PDB entry 7UHY | electron microscopy, 3.66 A resolution | chains C and E of the 10 polymer chains in the assembly

[Chain C]
Protein: GATOR complex protein WDR24
Organism: Homo sapiens
UniProtKB: Q96S15 (WDR24_HUMAN); numbering as in UniProt (aligned over 1-790)
Amino-acid sequence (790 residues; each row starts with the number of its first residue):
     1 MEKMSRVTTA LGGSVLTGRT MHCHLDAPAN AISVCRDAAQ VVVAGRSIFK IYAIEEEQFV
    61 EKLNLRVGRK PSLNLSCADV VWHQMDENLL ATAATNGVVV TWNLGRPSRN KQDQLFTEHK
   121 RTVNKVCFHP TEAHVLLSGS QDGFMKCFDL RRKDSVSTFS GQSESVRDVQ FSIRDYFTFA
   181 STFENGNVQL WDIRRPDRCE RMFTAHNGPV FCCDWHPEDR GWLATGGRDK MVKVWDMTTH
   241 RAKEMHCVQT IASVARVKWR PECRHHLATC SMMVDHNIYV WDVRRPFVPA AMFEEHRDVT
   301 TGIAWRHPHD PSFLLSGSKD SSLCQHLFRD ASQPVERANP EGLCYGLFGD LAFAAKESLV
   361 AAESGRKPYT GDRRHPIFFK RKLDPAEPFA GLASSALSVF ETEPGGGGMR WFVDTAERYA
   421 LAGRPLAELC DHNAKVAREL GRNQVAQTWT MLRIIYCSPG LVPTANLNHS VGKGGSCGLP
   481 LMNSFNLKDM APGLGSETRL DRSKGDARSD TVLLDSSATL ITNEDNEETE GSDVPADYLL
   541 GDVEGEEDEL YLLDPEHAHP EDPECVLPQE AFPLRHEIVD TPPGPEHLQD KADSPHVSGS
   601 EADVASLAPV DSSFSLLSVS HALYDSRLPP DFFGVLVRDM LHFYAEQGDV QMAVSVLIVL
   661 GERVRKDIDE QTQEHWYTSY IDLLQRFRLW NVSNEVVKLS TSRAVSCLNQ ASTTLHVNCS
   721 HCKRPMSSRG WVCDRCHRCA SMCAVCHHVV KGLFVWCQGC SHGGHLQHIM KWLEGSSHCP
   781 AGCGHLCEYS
Disordered / not traced: 1-14, 362-388, 404-407, 459-625
Swiss-Prot annotation at these positions:
  - zinc finger: Asn718 to Ala740 (C4-type), Ser741 to Ser790 (RING-type)
  - binding site (Zn(2+)): Cys719, Cys722, Cys733, Cys736, Cys743, Cys746, Cys757, Cys760, His762, His765, His768, Cys779, Cys783, His785, Cys787
  - modified residue: Ser155 (Phosphoserine), Ser470 (Phosphoserine), Ser496 (Phosphoserine), Thr581 (Phosphothreonine), Ser594 (Phosphoserine), Ser598 (Phosphoserine)
Reported in the primary citation:
  - mutagenesis - M451E/F632A/F633A: abolished binding to GATOR complex protein WDR59
  - mutagenesis - M451E/F632A/F633A: abolished signaling in response to mTORC1 signaling

[Chain E]
Protein: Isoform B of Nucleoporin SEH1
Organism: Homo sapiens
UniProtKB: Q96EE3 (SEH1_HUMAN), isoform Q96EE3-1; numbering as in UniProt (aligned over 1-421)
Amino-acid sequence (421 residues; numbered 1 to 421; the number before each row is that of its first residue):
     1 MFVARSIAAD HKDLIHDVSF DFHGRRMATC SSDQSVKVWD KSESGDWHCT ASWKTHSGSV
    61 WRVTWAHPEF GQVLASCSFD RTAAVWEEIV GESNDKLRGQ SHWVKRTTLV DSRTSVTDVK
   121 FAPKHMGLML ATCSADGIVR IYEAPDVMNL SQWSLQHEIS CKLSCSCISW NPSSSRAHSP
   181 MIAVGSDDSS PNAMAKVQIF EYNENTRKYA KAETLMTVTD PVHDIAFAPN LGRSFHILAI
   241 ATKDVRIFTL KPVRKELTSS GGPTKFEIHI VAQFDNHNSQ VWRVSWNITG TVLASSGDDG
   301 CVRLWKANYM DNWKCTGILK GNGSPVNGSS QQGTSNPSLG STIPSLQNSL NGSSAGRYFF
   361 TPLDSPRAGS RWSSYAQLLP PPPPPLVEHS CDADTANLQY PHPRRRYLSR PLNPLPENEG
   421 I
Disordered / not traced: 92-98, 327-421
Swiss-Prot annotation at these positions:
  - modified residue (Phosphoserine): Ser179, Ser190
  - cross-link: Lys12 (Glycyl lysine isopeptide (Lys-Gly) (interchain with G-Cter in SUMO2))

[Chain C / chain E interface]
Residue-residue contacts (7; chain C residue first):
  Gly730(C) with Met148(E)
  Trp731(C) with Met148(E), hydrophobic
  Val732(C) with Val147(E), hydrophobic; Met148(E), hydrophobic
  Cys739(C) with Glu69(E)
  His748(C) with His23(E)
  Val749(C) with Glu69(E)
Also at the interface, not in a pair above, chain E (5 interface residues in all): Pro68

[Overview]
6 residues of chain C and 5 residues of chain E are in contact. From UniProt: 15 Zn2+-binding residues on
chain C. The paper reports that M451E/F632A/F633A of chain C abolish binding to GATOR complex protein WDR59;
M451E/F632A/F633A of chain C abolish signaling in response to mTORC1 signaling.
Chain C is GATOR complex protein WDR24 and chain E is Isoform B of Nucleoporin SEH1, both from Homo sapiens;
the structure, Human GATOR2 complex, was determined by electron microscopy.
